PDB entry 7DUJ | X-ray diffraction, 3.75 A resolution | chains A and D of the 23 polymer chains in the assembly

== Chain A ==
Molecule: 30S Ribosomal RNA rRNA
From: Thermus thermophilus HB8
Sequence (1522 nucleotides; row label = number of the first residue in the row; note: 42 numbers in that range are skipped by the numbering (no residue carries them; nothing is unmodelled there); a row labelled like 190A-190L holds insertion residues (190A, then the next letters in order); numbering starts at 0):
     0 UUUGUUGGAG AGUCUGAUCC UGGCUCAGGG UGAACGCUGG CGGCGUGCCU AAGACAUGCA
    60 AGUCGUGCGG G
    73 CCGCGGGGUU UU
    88 ACUCCG
    95 UGGUC
   101 AGCGGCGGAC GGGUGAGUAA CGCGUGGGU
  129A G
   130 ACCUACCCGG AAGAGGGGGA CAACCCGGGG AAACUCGGGC UAAUCCCCCA UGUGGACCCG
   190 C
190A-190L CCCUUGGGGUGU
   191 GUCCAAAGGG CUUU
   216 GCCCGCUUCC GGAUGGGCCC GCGUCCCAUC AGCUAGUUGG UGGGGUAAUG GCCCACCAAG
   276 GCGACGACGG GUAGCCGGUC UGAGAGGAUG GCCGGCCACA GGGGCACUGA GACACGGGCC
   336 CCACUCCUAC GGGAGGCAGC AGUUAGGAAU CUUCCGCAAU GGGCGCAAGC CUGACGGAGC
   396 GACGCCGCUU GGAGGAAGAA GCCCUUCGGG GUGUAAACUC CUGAA
   442 CCCGGGACGA AACCCCCGAC GA
   474 GGGGACUGAC GGUACCGGG
   494 GUAAUAGCGC CGGCCAACUC CGUGCCAGCA GCCGCGGUAA UACGGAGGGC GCGAGCGUUA
   554 CCCGGAUUCA CUGGGCGUAA AGGGCGUGUA GGCGGCCUGG GGCGUCCCAU GUGAAAGACC
   614 ACGGCUCAAC CGUGGGGGAG CGUGGGAUAC GCUCAGGCUA GACGGUGGGA GAGGGUGGUG
   674 GAAUUCCCGG AGUAGCGGUG AAAUGCGCAG AUACCGGGAG GAACGCCGAU GGCGAAGGCA
   734 GCCACCUGGU CCACCCGUGA CGCUGAGGCG CGAAAGCGUG GGGAGCAAAC CGGAUUAGAU
   794 ACCCGGGUAG UCCACGCCCU AAACGAUGCG CGCUAGGUCU CUGGGUCU
   848 CCUGGGGGCC GAAGCUAACG CGUUAAGCGC GCCGCCUGGG GAGUACGGCC GCAAGGCUGA
   908 AACUCAAAGG AAUUGACGGG GGCCCGCACA AGCGGUGGAG CAUGUGGUUU AAUUCGAAGX
   968 AACGCGAAGA ACCUUACCAG GCCUUGACAU GCUAGG
 1003A G
  1004 AACCCGGGUG AAAGCCUGGG GUGCCCC
1030A-1030D GCGA
  1031 GGGGAGCCCU AGCACAGGUG CUGCAUGGCC GUCGUCAGCU CGUGCCGUGA GGUGUUGGGU
  1091 UAAGUCCCGC AACGAGCGCA ACCCCCGCCG UUAGUUGCCA GCGGUUCGGC CGGGCACUCU
  1151 AACGGGACUG CCCGCGAAA
  1171 GCGGGAGGAA GGAGGGGACG ACGUCUGGUC AGCAUGGCCC UUACGGCCUG GGCGACACAC
  1231 GUGCUACAAU GCCCACUACA AAGCGAUGCC ACCCGGCAAC GGGGAGCUAA UCGCAAAAAG
  1291 GUGGGCCCAG UUCGGAUUGG GGUCUGCAAC CCGACCCCAU GAAGCCGGAA UCGCUAGUAA
  1351 UCGCGGAUCA G
 1361A C
  1362 CAUGCCGCGG UGAAUACGUU CCCGGGCCUU GUACACACXG CCXGUXACGC CAUGGGAGCG
  1422 GGCUCUACCC GAAGUCGCCG GG
  1446 AGCCUACGGG
  1459 CAGGCGCCGA GGGUAGGGCC CGUGACUGGG GCGAAGUCGU AACAAGGUAG CUGUACCGGA
  1519 AGGUGCGGCU GGAUCCACUC CUUUCU
Not modelled in the structure: 0-4, 1534-1538
Modified positions: PSU (pseudouridine-5'-monophosphate) at position 516, 7MG (7N-methyl-8-hydroguanosine-5'-monophosphate) at position 527, M2G (N2-dimethylguanosine-5'-monophosphate) at position 966, 5MC (5-methylcytidine-5'-monophosphate) at position 967, 2MG (2N-methylguanosine-5'-monophosphate) at position 1207, 5MC (5-methylcytidine-5'-monophosphate) at position 1400, 4OC (4n,o2'-methylcytidine-5'-monophosphate) at position 1402, 5MC (5-methylcytidine-5'-monophosphate) at position 1404, 5MC (5-methylcytidine-5'-monophosphate) at position 1407, UR3 (3-methyluridine-5'-monophoshate) at position 1498, MA6 (6N-dimethyladenosine-5'-monophoshate) at position 1518, MA6 (6N-dimethyladenosine-5'-monophoshate) at position 1519, PSU (pseudouridine-5'-monophosphate) at position 1540, PSU (pseudouridine-5'-monophosphate) at position 1541
Metal / ion sites: Mg2+ site 1 near G21 (its only coordinating residue here); Mg2+ site 2 near G38 (its only coordinating residue here); Mg2+ site 3 near G46 (its only coordinating residue here); Mg2+ site 4 near C48 (its only coordinating residue here); Mg2+ site 5: A59, C386, U387; Mg2+ site 6 near G61 (its only coordinating residue here); Mg2+ site 7 near G97 (its only coordinating residue here); Mg2+ site 8: G107, G324, G326; Mg2+ site 9: A109, G331; Mg2+ site 10: G111, G112; Mg2+ site 11 near G117 (its only coordinating residue here); Mg2+ site 12: C121, G124, U125; 98 more Mg2+ sites not listed
Ligand contacts: Sisomicin (SIS; (1S,2S,3R,4S,6R)-4,6-diamino-3-{[(2S,3R)-3-amino-6-(aminomethyl)-3,4-dihydro-2H-pyran-2-yl]oxy}-2-hydroxycyclohexyl 3-deoxy-4-C-methyl-3-(methylamino)-beta-L-arabinopyranoside): 5MC_1404, G1405, U1406, 5MC_1407, A1408, C1409, G1491, A1492, A1493, G1494, U1495, C1496

== Chain D ==
Name: 30S ribosomal protein S4
From: Thermus thermophilus HB8
UniProtKB: P80373 (RS4_THET8); residue numbers follow UniProt; this construct covers 1-209
Chain sequence (209 residues; numbered 1 to 209; the number before each row is that of its first residue):
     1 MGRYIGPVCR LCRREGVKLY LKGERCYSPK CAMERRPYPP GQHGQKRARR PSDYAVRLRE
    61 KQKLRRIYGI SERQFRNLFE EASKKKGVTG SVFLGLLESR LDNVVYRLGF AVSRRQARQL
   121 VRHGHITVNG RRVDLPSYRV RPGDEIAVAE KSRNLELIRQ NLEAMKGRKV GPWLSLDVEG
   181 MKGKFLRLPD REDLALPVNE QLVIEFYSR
Not modelled in the structure: 1
Swiss-Prot annotation at these positions:
  - binding site (Zn(2+)): Cys9, Cys12, Cys26, Cys31
Metal / ion sites: Zn2+: Cys9, Cys12, Cys26, Cys31

== Interface between chain A and chain D ==
Residue-residue contacts (117):
  A8(A) - Glu205(D)  hydrogen bond to the base
  A8(A) - Ser208(D)  base contact
  A8(A) - Arg209(D)  hydrogen bond to the base
  A26(A) - Arg209(D)  hydrogen bond to the base
  G28(A) - Arg76(D)  salt bridge to the phosphate
  C400(A) - Arg73(D)  salt bridge to the phosphate
  C401(A) - Arg73(D)  salt bridge to the phosphate
  C401(A) - Asn77(D)  hydrogen bond to the phosphate
  G402(A) - Gln74(D)  hydrogen bond to the phosphate
  G402(A) - Leu135(D)  sugar contact
  G402(A) - Ser137(D)  hydrogen bond to the phosphate
  C403(A) - Arg3(D)  salt bridge to the phosphate
  C403(A) - Gln74(D)  hydrogen bond to the phosphate
  C403(A) - Arg122(D)  sugar contact
  C403(A) - Pro136(D)  phosphate contact
  C403(A) - Ser137(D)  hydrogen bond to the phosphate
  U404(A) - Gly2(D)  hydrogen bond to the base
  U404(A) - Arg118(D)  salt bridge to the phosphate
  U404(A) - Arg122(D)  phosphate contact
  U405(A) - Gly2(D)  base contact
  U405(A) - Ile5(D)  phosphate contact
  G406(A) - Ile5(D)  phosphate contact
  G406(A) - Gln119(D)  hydrogen bond to the sugar
  G407(A) - Ser113(D)  phosphate contact
  G407(A) - Arg115(D)  salt bridge to the phosphate
  G407(A) - Gln116(D)  hydrogen bond to the sugar
  G407(A) - Gln119(D)  hydrogen bond to the sugar
  A408(A) - Leu21(D)  phosphate contact
  A408(A) - Ser113(D)  hydrogen bond to the phosphate
  A408(A) - Arg115(D)  phosphate contact
  A408(A) - Gln116(D)  hydrogen bond to the sugar
  G409(A) - Lys22(D)  salt bridge to the phosphate
  G409(A) - Glu24(D)  phosphate contact
  G409(A) - Arg25(D)  phosphate contact
  G410(A) - Lys22(D)  hydrogen bond to the base
  G410(A) - Arg25(D)  salt bridge to the phosphate
  G410(A) - Lys30(D)  salt bridge to the phosphate
  A411(A) - Arg25(D)  salt bridge to the phosphate
  A411(A) - Lys30(D)  phosphate contact
  A412(A) - Arg35(D)  base contact
  G413(A) - Arg36(D)  hydrogen bond to the base
  G425(A) - Gln45(D)  hydrogen bond to the phosphate
  G426(A) - Arg36(D)  salt bridge to the phosphate
  G426(A) - Tyr38(D)  hydrogen bond to the phosphate
  G426(A) - Gly41(D)  phosphate contact
  G426(A) - Gln42(D)  sugar contact
  G426(A) - Gln45(D)  hydrogen bond to the phosphate
  U427(A) - Arg13(D)  salt bridge to the phosphate
  U427(A) - Arg36(D)  salt bridge to the phosphate
  U427(A) - Pro40(D)  phosphate contact
  U427(A) - Gly41(D)  hydrogen bond to the phosphate
  G428(A) - Pro7(D)  phosphate contact
  G428(A) - Arg10(D)  salt bridge to the phosphate
  G428(A) - Arg13(D)  phosphate contact
  G428(A) - Arg36(D)  hydrogen bond to the sugar
  U429(A) - Lys22(D)  phosphate contact
  U429(A) - Arg25(D)  hydrogen bond to the sugar
  U429(A) - Ala32(D)  phosphate contact
  U429(A) - Arg36(D)  salt bridge to the phosphate
  A430(A) - Pro7(D)  phosphate contact
  A430(A) - Val8(D)  hydrogen bond to the phosphate
  A430(A) - Cys9(D)  hydrogen bond to the phosphate
  A430(A) - Arg10(D)  phosphate contact
  A430(A) - Lys22(D)  phosphate contact
  C436(A) - Leu155(D)  sugar contact
  C436(A) - Glu156(D)  sugar contact
  C436(A) - Leu157(D)  sugar contact
  U437(A) - His123(D)  hydrogen bond to the sugar
  U437(A) - His125(D)  hydrogen bond to the sugar
  U437(A) - Leu155(D)  sugar contact
  G438(A) - His123(D)  sugar contact
  G438(A) - His125(D)  phosphate contact
  A439(A) - His123(D)  phosphate contact
  C489(A) - Arg132(D)  salt bridge to the phosphate
  G490(A) - Arg132(D)  salt bridge to the phosphate
  A496(A) - Gln119(D)  base contact
  C508(A) - Arg209(D)  salt bridge to the phosphate
  A509(A) - Ser52(D)  hydrogen bond to the phosphate
  A509(A) - Tyr54(D)  sugar contact
  A509(A) - Ala55(D)  sugar contact
  C511(A) - His43(D)  hydrogen bond to the sugar
  C511(A) - Lys46(D)  phosphate contact
  U512(A) - Gln42(D)  hydrogen bond to the sugar
  U512(A) - His43(D)  sugar contact
  U512(A) - Lys46(D)  salt bridge to the phosphate
  G540(A) - Gln42(D)  hydrogen bond to the base
  G541(A) - Gly41(D)  sugar contact
  G541(A) - Gln42(D)  hydrogen bond to the sugar
  G542(A) - Arg10(D)  salt bridge to the phosphate
  G542(A) - Arg14(D)  hydrogen bond to the phosphate
  G542(A) - Gly41(D)  sugar contact
  C543(A) - Arg10(D)  salt bridge to the phosphate
  C543(A) - Arg14(D)  salt bridge to the phosphate
  C543(A) - Arg59(D)  phosphate contact
  G544(A) - Leu58(D)  phosphate contact
  G544(A) - Arg59(D)  salt bridge to the phosphate
  G544(A) - Gln62(D)  hydrogen bond to the phosphate
  G544(A) - Arg66(D)  salt bridge to the phosphate
  C545(A) - Lys61(D)  salt bridge to the phosphate
  C545(A) - Gln62(D)  phosphate contact
  C545(A) - Arg65(D)  salt bridge to the phosphate
  C545(A) - Glu72(D)  phosphate contact
  G546(A) - Tyr4(D)  base contact
  G546(A) - Arg65(D)  salt bridge to the phosphate
  G546(A) - Ser71(D)  phosphate contact
  G546(A) - Glu72(D)  hydrogen bond to the phosphate
  G546(A) - Arg73(D)  hydrogen bond to the phosphate
  A547(A) - Gly2(D)  hydrogen bond to the phosphate
  C612(A) - Lys84(D)  salt bridge to the phosphate
  G616(A) - Arg141(D)  salt bridge to the phosphate
  U619(A) - Arg132(D)  base contact
  U619(A) - Val133(D)  base contact
  U619(A) - Asp134(D)  hydrogen bond to the base
  U619(A) - Leu135(D)  base contact
  C620(A) - Leu135(D)  base contact
  C620(A) - Ser137(D)  hydrogen bond to the base
  C620(A) - Tyr138(D)  sugar contact
Other interface residues (no listed pair), chain A (53 interface residues in all): U5, G6, G27, C419, A499, C613, A614
Other interface residues (no listed pair), chain D (70 interface residues in all): Gly6, Gly23, Ser83, Lys85, Lys86, Arg139, Phe206

== In short ==
Chain A and chain D form an interface of 53 and 70 residues respectively; the contacts include 38 hydrogen
bonds and 29 salt bridges. Among the polar pairs are A8(A)-Glu205(D), A8(A)-Arg209(D) and A26(A)-Arg209(D).
Chain A binds Sisomicin.
Chain A is 30S Ribosomal RNA rRNA and chain D is 30S ribosomal protein S4, both from Thermus thermophilus HB8;
the structure, Crystal structure of the Thermus thermophilus (HB8) 30S ribosomal subunit with mRNA and cognate
transfer RNA ..., was determined by X-ray diffraction.
